PDB entry 4RW6 | X-ray diffraction, 2.63 A resolution | chains A and B

[Chain A]
Name: Reverse transcriptase/ribonuclease H, p66 subunit
Source organism: Human immunodeficiency virus type 1 BH10
Notes: EC 2.7.7.49, 2.7.7.7, 3.1.26.13, 3.1.13.2
UniProt: P03366 (POL_HV1B1); residues 1-555 here correspond to UniProt positions 600-1154 (UniProt number = residue number + 599)
Amino-acid sequence (557 residues; numbered -1 to 555; the number before each row is that of its first residue; numbers below 1 keep their minus sign (Met-1 is residue -1)):
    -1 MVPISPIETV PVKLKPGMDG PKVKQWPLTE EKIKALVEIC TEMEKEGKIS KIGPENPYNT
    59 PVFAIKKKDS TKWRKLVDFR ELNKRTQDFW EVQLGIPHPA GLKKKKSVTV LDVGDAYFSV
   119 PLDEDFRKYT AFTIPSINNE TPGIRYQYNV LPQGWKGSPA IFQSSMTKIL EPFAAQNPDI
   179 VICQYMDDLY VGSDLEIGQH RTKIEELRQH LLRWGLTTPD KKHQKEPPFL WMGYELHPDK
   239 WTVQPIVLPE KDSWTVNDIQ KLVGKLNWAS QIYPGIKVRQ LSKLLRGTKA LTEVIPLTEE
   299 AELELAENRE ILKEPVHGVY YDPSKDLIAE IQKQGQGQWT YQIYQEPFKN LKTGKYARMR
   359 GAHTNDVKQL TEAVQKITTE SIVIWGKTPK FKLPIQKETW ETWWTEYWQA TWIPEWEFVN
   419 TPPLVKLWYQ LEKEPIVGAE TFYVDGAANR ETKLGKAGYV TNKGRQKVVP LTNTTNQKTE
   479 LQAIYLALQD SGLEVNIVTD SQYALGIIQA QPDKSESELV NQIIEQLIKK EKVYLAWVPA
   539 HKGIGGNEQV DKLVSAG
Unresolved in the structure: 64-70, 89-92, 218-222, 553-555
Construct notes: expression tag (-1 to 0); engineered mutation Ala172 (Lys771 in P03366), Ala173 (Lys772 in P03366), Cys181 (Tyr780 in P03366), Ser280 (Cys879 in P03366)
Curated features (UniProtKB/Swiss-Prot):
  - region: Phe227 to His235 (RT 'primer grip')
  - motif: Trp398 to Trp414 (Tryptophan repeat motif)
  - binding site (Mg(2+)): Asp110, Asp185, Asp186, Asp443, Glu478, Asp498, Asp549
  - site: Trp401 (Essential for RT p66/p51 heterodimerization), Trp414 (Essential for RT p66/p51 heterodimerization), Phe440, Tyr441 (Cleavage)
Ligand contacts: 494 ((2E)-3-(3-chloro-5-{4-chloro-2-[2-(2,4-dioxo-3,4-dihydropyrimidin-1(2H)-yl)ethoxy]phenoxy}phenyl)prop-2-enenitrile): Pro95, Leu100, Lys101, Lys102, Lys103, Val106, Val108, Val179, Cys181, Tyr188, Val189, Gly190, Pro225, Phe227, Trp229, Leu234, His235, Pro236, Tyr318
What the authors report for this chain:
  - binding site for 494: Pro95, Leu100, Lys103, Val106, Val108, Val179, Tyr188, Gly190, Phe227, Trp229, Leu234, Pro236
  - conformationally variable residues (side-chain flip): Pro95, Val179

[Chain B]
Name: Reverse transcriptase/ribonuclease H, p51 subunit
Source organism: Human immunodeficiency virus type 1 BH10
Notes: EC 2.7.7.49
UniProt: P03366 (POL_HV1B1); residues 1-428 here correspond to UniProt positions 600-1027 (UniProt number = residue number + 599)
Amino-acid sequence (428 residues; row label = number of the first residue in the row):
     1 PISPIETVPV KLKPGMDGPK VKQWPLTEEK IKALVEICTE MEKEGKISKI GPENPYNTPV
    61 FAIKKKDSTK WRKLVDFREL NKRTQDFWEV QLGIPHPAGL KKKKSVTVLD VGDAYFSVPL
   121 DEDFRKYTAF TIPSINNETP GIRYQYNVLP QGWKGSPAIF QSSMTKILEP FKKQNPDIVI
   181 YQYMDDLYVG SDLEIGQHRT KIEELRQHLL RWGLTTPDKK HQKEPPFLWM GYELHPDKWT
   241 VQPIVLPEKD SWTVNDIQKL VGKLNWASQI YPGIKVRQLS KLLRGTKALT EVIPLTEEAE
   301 LELAENREIL KEPVHGVYYD PSKDLIAEIQ KQGQGQWTYQ IYQEPFKNLK TGKYARMRGA
   361 HTNDVKQLTE AVQKITTESI VIWGKTPKFK LPIQKETWET WWTEYWQATW IPEWEFVNTP
   421 PLVKLWYQ
Unresolved in the structure: 1-4, 213-231
Construct notes: engineered mutation Ser280 (Cys879 in P03366)
Curated features (UniProtKB/Swiss-Prot):
  - region: Phe227 to His235 (RT 'primer grip')
  - motif: Trp398 to Trp414 (Tryptophan repeat motif)
  - binding site (Mg(2+)): Asp110, Asp185, Asp186
  - site (Essential for RT p66/p51 heterodimerization): Trp401, Trp414

[Chain A / chain B interface]
Residue-residue contacts (110; chain A residue first):
  Val8(A) - Pro52(B)  hydrophobic
  Val8(A) - Glu53(B)
  Pro9(A) - Glu53(B)
  Gln85(A) - Glu53(B)  hydrogen bond (side chain-backbone)
  Asp86(A) - Lys20(B)  salt bridge
  Asp86(A) - Pro55(B)
  Phe87(A) - Pro52(B)
  Phe87(A) - Glu53(B)
  Trp88(A) - Pro52(B)  hydrogen bond (backbone-backbone)
  Trp88(A) - Asn54(B)
  Trp88(A) - Pro55(B)
  Trp88(A) - Asn57(B)
  Trp88(A) - Thr131(B)
  Trp88(A) - Arg143(B)
  Gly93(A) - Asn137(B)
  Pro95(A) - Asn136(B)
  Pro95(A) - Asn137(B)
  His96(A) - Asn136(B)  hydrogen bond (backbone-side chain)
  Gly99(A) - Asn136(B)
  Gly99(A) - Glu138(B)
  Leu100(A) - Asn136(B)
  Leu100(A) - Glu138(B)
  Ala158(A) - Pro52(B)  hydrophobic
  Ile159(A) - Pro52(B)  hydrophobic
  Gln161(A) - Pro140(B)
  Ser162(A) - Pro52(B)
  Thr165(A) - Pro140(B)
  Ile180(A) - Thr139(B)
  Cys181(A) - Glu138(B)
  Gln182(A) - Glu138(B)  hydrogen bond (backbone-backbone)
  Gln182(A) - Pro140(B)
  Gln373(A) - Thr397(B)  hydrogen bond
  Gln373(A) - Thr400(B)
  Gln373(A) - Trp401(B)  hydrogen bond
  Thr376(A) - Thr400(B)
  Thr376(A) - Trp401(B)
  Ile380(A) - Pro25(B)  hydrophobic
  Ile380(A) - Leu26(B)
  Val381(A) - Pro25(B)  hydrophobic
  Val381(A) - Ile135(B)
  Val381(A) - Asn136(B)  hydrogen bond (backbone-backbone)
  Ile382(A) - Ile135(B)
  Ile382(A) - Asn136(B)
  Trp383(A) - Ile135(B)
  Gly384(A) - Thr27(B)
  Gly384(A) - Glu28(B)  hydrogen bond (backbone-backbone)
  Gly384(A) - Ile135(B)
  Trp402(A) - Lys331(B)  hydrogen bond (backbone-side chain)
  Trp402(A) - His361(B)
  Trp402(A) - Thr362(B)
  Trp402(A) - Asp364(B)
  Tyr405(A) - Lys331(B)  hydrogen bond (backbone-side chain)
  Trp406(A) - Lys331(B)
  Trp406(A) - Val417(B)
  Trp406(A) - Asn418(B)
  Trp406(A) - Thr419(B)
  Trp406(A) - Pro420(B)
  Trp406(A) - Pro421(B)
  Gln407(A) - Lys331(B)  hydrogen bond (backbone-side chain)
  Gln407(A) - Pro392(B)
  Gln407(A) - Ile393(B)
  Gln407(A) - Gln394(B)  hydrogen bond
  Gln407(A) - Val417(B)  hydrogen bond (side chain-backbone)
  Gln407(A) - Asn418(B)
  Ala408(A) - Trp337(B)  hydrophobic
  Ala408(A) - Asp364(B)
  Ala408(A) - Pro392(B)  hydrogen bond (backbone-backbone)
  Ala408(A) - Ile393(B)
  Thr409(A) - Asp364(B)
  Trp410(A) - Thr362(B)
  Trp410(A) - Asn363(B)
  Trp410(A) - Val365(B)  hydrophobic
  Trp410(A) - Trp401(B)
  Trp410(A) - Tyr405(B)
  Pro412(A) - Trp401(B)
  Pro433(A) - Asn255(B)
  Ile434(A) - Thr290(B)
  Val435(A) - Thr290(B)
  Thr439(A) - Lys287(B)
  Thr439(A) - Ala288(B)
  Thr439(A) - Leu289(B)  hydrogen bond (side chain-backbone)
  Tyr441(A) - Val254(B)
  Tyr441(A) - Gln258(B)
  Tyr441(A) - Lys287(B)  hydrogen bond (side chain-backbone)
  Val458(A) - Thr286(B)
  Thr459(A) - Thr286(B)  hydrogen bond (backbone-side chain)
  Asn460(A) - Thr286(B)
  Asn460(A) - Lys287(B)
  Asn460(A) - Ala288(B)
  Asn494(A) - Leu289(B)
  Val496(A) - Gln258(B)
  Val496(A) - Leu289(B)  hydrophobic
  Leu503(A) - Leu422(B)  hydrophobic
  Gly504(A) - Pro420(B)
  Tyr532(A) - Asn255(B)  hydrogen bond
  Tyr532(A) - Leu289(B)  hydrophobic
  Trp535(A) - Leu422(B)  hydrophobic
  Trp535(A) - Trp426(B)  hydrophobic
  Val536(A) - Gln258(B)
  Pro537(A) - Gly262(B)
  Pro537(A) - Asn265(B)
  Lys540(A) - Asn265(B)  hydrogen bond
  Lys540(A) - Ser280(B)  hydrogen bond (backbone-side chain)
  Gly541(A) - Ser280(B)
  Ile542(A) - Leu283(B)  hydrophobic
  Gly543(A) - Leu283(B)  hydrogen bond (backbone-backbone)
  Gly543(A) - Arg284(B)
  Gly543(A) - Gly285(B)
  Gly544(A) - Gly285(B)  hydrogen bond (backbone-backbone)
  Gly544(A) - Thr286(B)
Also at the interface, not in a pair above, chain A (65 interface residues in all): Ile94, Glu169, Met357, Thr369, Thr377, Thr386, Thr403, Gln500, Gln507, Ala534
Also at the interface, not in a pair above, chain B (58 interface residues in all): Lys49, Val261, Val276, Leu368, Glu396

[In short]
65 residues of chain A and 58 residues of chain B are in contact, with 22 hydrogen bonds and 1 salt bridge.
Polar contacts include Asp86(A)-Lys20(B), Gln85(A)-Glu53(B) and His96(A)-Asn136(B). Bound to chain A: compound
494. From the paper: a binding site for 494 at Pro95(A), Leu100(A) and Lys103(A) among others; conformational
variability at Pro95(A) and Val179(A).
Here chain A is Reverse transcriptase/ribonuclease H, p66 subunit and chain B is Reverse
transcriptase/ribonuclease H, p51 subunit, both from Human immunodeficiency virus type 1 BH10. Entry 4RW6
(Crystal Structure of HIV-1 Reverse Transcriptase (Y181C) variant in complex with
(E)-3-(3-chloro-5-(4-chloro-2-(2-(2,4-dioxo-3,4- dihydropyrimidin-1(2H)-yl)ethoxy)phenoxy)phenyl)acrylonitrile
(JLJ494), a Non-nucleoside ...) was determined by X-ray diffraction, deposited together with 4RW4, 4RW7, 4RW8
and 4RW9.
